PDB entry 1QFZ | X-ray diffraction, 1.70 A resolution | chain A

Chain A:
Molecule: Protein (ferredoxin:nadp+ reductase)
Organism: Pisum sativum
Notes: EC 1.18.1.2
Reference sequence: P10933 (FENR1_PEA); residues 1-308 here correspond to UniProt positions 53-360 (UniProt number = residue number + 52)
Sequence (308 residues; numbered 1 to 308; the number before each row is that of its first residue):
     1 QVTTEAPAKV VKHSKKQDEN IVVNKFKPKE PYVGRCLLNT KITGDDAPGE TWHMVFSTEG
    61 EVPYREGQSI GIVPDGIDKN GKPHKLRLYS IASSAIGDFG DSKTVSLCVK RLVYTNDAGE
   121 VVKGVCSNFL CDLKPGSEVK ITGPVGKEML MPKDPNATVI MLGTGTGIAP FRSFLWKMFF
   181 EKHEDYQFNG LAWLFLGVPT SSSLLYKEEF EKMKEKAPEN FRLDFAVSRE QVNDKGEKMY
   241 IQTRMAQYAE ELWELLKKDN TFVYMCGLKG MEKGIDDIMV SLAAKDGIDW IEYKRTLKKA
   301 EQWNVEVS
Sequence notes: engineered mutation Ser308 (Tyr360 in P10933)
Residues lining bound ligands:
  - FAD (flavin-adenine dinucleotide): Ser69, Arg87, Leu88, Tyr89, Ser90, Cys108, Val109, Lys110, Leu112, Tyr114, Gly124, Val125, Cys126, Ser127, Thr166, Ala169, Glu306, Ser308
  - NADPH (NDP; NADPH dihydro-nicotinamide-adenine-dinucleotide phosphate): Ser90, Lys110, Thr164, Gly165, Thr166, Gly167, Gly197, Val198, Pro199, Ser228, Arg229, Lys238, Tyr240, Ile241, Gln242, Cys266, Gly267, Leu268, Gly270, Met271, Glu306, Val307, Ser308
Swiss-Prot annotation at these positions:
  - binding site (FAD): Arg87 to Ser90, Cys108 to Lys110, Tyr114, Val125 to Ser127, Thr166
  - binding site (NADP(+)): Ser90, Lys110, Thr166, Val198, Pro199, Ser228, Arg229, Lys238, Gly267, Leu268, Glu306

In short:
Ligands of chain A: flavin-adenine dinucleotide and NADPH. Curated annotation (UniProt) lists 12 FAD-binding
residues and 11 NADP+-binding residues.
Chain A is Protein (ferredoxin:nadp+ reductase) (Pisum sativum); the structure, Pea fnr Y308S mutant in
complex with NADPH, was determined by X-ray diffraction together with 1QFY, 1QG0 and 1QGA from the same study.
